PDB entry 1L81 | X-ray diffraction, 2.00 A resolution | chain A

Chain A:
Name: T4 lysozyme
Source organism: Enterobacteria phage T4
Notes: EC 3.2.1.17
UniProt: P00720 (LYCV_BPT4); residue numbers follow UniProt; this construct covers 1-164
Chain sequence (164 residues; row label = number of the first residue in the row):
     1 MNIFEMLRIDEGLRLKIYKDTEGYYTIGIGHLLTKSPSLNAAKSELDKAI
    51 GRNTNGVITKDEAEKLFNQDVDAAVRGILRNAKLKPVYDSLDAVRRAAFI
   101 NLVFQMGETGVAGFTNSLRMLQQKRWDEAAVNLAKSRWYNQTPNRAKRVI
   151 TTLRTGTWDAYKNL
Disordered / not traced: 163-164
Sequence notes: conflict T54 (Cys in P00720), A97 (Cys in P00720), F99 (Leu in P00720), L102 (Met in P00720), L153 (Phe in P00720)
UniProt features mapped onto this chain:
  - active site (Proton donor/acceptor): E11, D20
  - binding site (substrate): L32, F104, S117, N132
  - mutagenesis: E11 (E11A/F/H/M/N: Complete loss of enzymatic activity; E11N: Loss of 84% of enzymatic activity; E11Q: Complete loss of activity), D20 (D20A/N/S/T: Complete loss of enzymatic activity; D20C: Nearly no effet on specific enzymatic activity; D20E/Q: Loss of 99% of enzymatic activity), T26 (T26E: Complete loss of activity at neutral pH; covalently bound substrate; T26H: Facilitates transglycosylation more effectively than hydrolysis; covalently bound substrate), G30 (G30A: Almost complete loss of enzymatic activity; G30F: Almost complete loss of enzymatic activity. The enzyme is destabilized by 1.5 kcal/mol), S117 (S117F: 10-fold decrease in enzymatic activity; S117I: 500-fold decrease in enzymatic activity; S117V: 50-fold decrease in enzymatic activity), N132 (N132I: 5-fold decrease in enzymatic activity; N132M/F: 2-fold decrease in enzymatic activity)

Overview:
Curated annotation (UniProt) lists active-site residues E11 and D20, 4 substrate-binding residues and 6
mutagenesis sites.
Chain A is T4 lysozyme (Enterobacteria phage T4); the structure, Design and structural analysis of alternative
hydrophobic core packing arrangements in bacteriophage T4 lysozyme, was determined by X-ray diffraction
together with 1L77, 1L79, 1L80, 1L82 and 2L78 from the same study.
